Entry 3LAU (X-ray diffraction, 2.10 A resolution); this record covers chain A.

[Chain A]
Protein: Serine/threonine-protein kinase 6
Source organism: Homo sapiens
Notes: EC 2.7.11.1
UniProt: O14965 (STK6_HUMAN); residues 125-399 here = UniProt positions 125-399
Chain sequence (287 residues; row label = number of the first residue in the row):
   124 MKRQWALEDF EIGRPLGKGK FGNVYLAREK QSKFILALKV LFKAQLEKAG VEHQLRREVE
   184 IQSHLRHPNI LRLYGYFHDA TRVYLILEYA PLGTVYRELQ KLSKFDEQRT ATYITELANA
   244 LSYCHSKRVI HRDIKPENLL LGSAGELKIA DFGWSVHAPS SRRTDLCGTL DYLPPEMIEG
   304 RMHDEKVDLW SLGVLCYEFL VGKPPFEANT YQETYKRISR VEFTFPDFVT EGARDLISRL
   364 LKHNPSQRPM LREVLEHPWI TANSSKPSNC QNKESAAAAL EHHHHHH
Unresolved in the structure: 276-292, 392-410
Sequence notes: expression tag (124, 400-410); engineered mutation Asp288 (Thr in O14965)
Ligand contacts: OFI (N-[6-(4-hydroxyphenyl)-1H-indazol-3-yl]butanamide): Arg137, Leu139, Val147, Ala160, Lys162, Leu194, Leu210, Glu211, Tyr212, Ala213, Pro214, Gly216, Leu263, Ala273, Phe275
Swiss-Prot annotation at these positions:
  - region: His280 to Thr287, Leu289 to Leu293 (Activation segment)
  - active site: Asp256 (Proton acceptor)
  - binding site (ATP): Lys143, Lys162, Glu211 to Ala213, Glu260, Asn261, Asp274
  - modified residue: Thr287 (Phosphothreonine), Ser342 (Phosphoserine)
  - cross-link: Lys258 (Glycyl lysine isopeptide (Lys-Gly) (interchain with G-Cter in SUMO2))
  - natural variant: Ser155 (S155R: In a colorectal adenocarcinoma sample), Val174 (V174M: In a metastatic melanoma sample)
  - mutagenesis: Lys162 (K162R: Loss of kinase activity), Phe165 (F165A: Decreases the interaction with phosphatase type 1 isoforms), Gly198 (G198N: Reduces interaction with TPX2. Reduces kinase activity tenfold. Promotes interaction with the AURKB binding partners INCENP and BIRC5 that are normally not bound by AURKA), Arg205 (R205A: Reduces ubiquitination and proteasomal degradation), Asp274 (D274N: Abolishes cilia disassembly and kinase activity), Thr287 (T287A: No direct effect on catalytic activity; T287E: Enhances interaction with TPX2), Cys290 (C290A: Enhances stability; when associated with A-393), Tyr334 (Y334A: Reduces binding to MYCN), Gln335 (Q335A: Reduces binding to MYCN), Phe346 (F346A: Decreases the interaction with phosphatase type 1 isoforms), Cys393 (C393A: Enhances stability; when associated with A-290)

[Overview]
Bound to chain A: compound OFI. UniProt lists active-site residue Asp256, 8 ATP-binding residues and 11
mutagenesis sites.
Chain A is Serine/threonine-protein kinase 6 (Homo sapiens); the structure, Crystal Structure of Aurora2
kinase in complex with a GSK3beta inhibitor, was determined by X-ray diffraction, deposited together with
3LFN, 3LFQ and 3LFS.
